6G60 - chains A and C; structure by X-ray diffraction, 1.84 A resolution.

== Chain A (and C) ==
Name: Choline-sulfatase
Organism: Rhizobium meliloti (strain 1021)
Notes: EC 3.1.6.6; chain C of this document is another copy of the same molecule, construct and numbering; everything in this record applies to it too
UniProt: O69787 (BETC_RHIME); numbering as in UniProt (aligned over 5-512)
Chain sequence (508 residues; numbered 5 to 512; the number before each row is that of its first residue):
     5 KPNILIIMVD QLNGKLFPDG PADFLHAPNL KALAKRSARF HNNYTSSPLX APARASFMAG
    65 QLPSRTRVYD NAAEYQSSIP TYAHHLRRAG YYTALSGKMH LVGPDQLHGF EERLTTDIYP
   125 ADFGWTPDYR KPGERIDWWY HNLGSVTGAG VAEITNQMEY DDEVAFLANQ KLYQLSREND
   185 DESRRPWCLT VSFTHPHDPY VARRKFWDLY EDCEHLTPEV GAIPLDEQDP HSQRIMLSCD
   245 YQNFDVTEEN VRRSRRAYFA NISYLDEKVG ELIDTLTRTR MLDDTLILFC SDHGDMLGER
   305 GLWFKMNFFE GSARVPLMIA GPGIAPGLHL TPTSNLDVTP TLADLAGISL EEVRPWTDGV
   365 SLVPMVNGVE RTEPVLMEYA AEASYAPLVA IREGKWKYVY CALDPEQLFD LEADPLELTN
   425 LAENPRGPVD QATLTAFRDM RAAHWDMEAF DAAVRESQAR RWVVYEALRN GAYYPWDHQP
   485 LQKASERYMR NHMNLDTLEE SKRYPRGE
Differences from the reference sequence: modified residue (54); variant L105 (Phe in O69787)
Modified positions: DDZ (3,3-dihydroxy L-alanine) at position 54
Bound ions: Mg2+: D14, DDZ_54, D296
Ligand contacts: choline ion (CHT): L53, N75, Y123, W129, W143, Y144, H145, H201, K309, E386, L499
From the paper describing this entry:
  - catalytic residues: H104, H201, K309 (proposed by the authors, not directly observed)
  - binding site for choline ion: N75, Y123, W129, W143, Y144, H145, H201, K309, L499
  - self-association interface (contacts with another copy of this molecule); pairs are residue here / residue on that copy: N146-D500, D481-R494 (salt bridge)

== Chain A / chain C interface ==
Residue-residue contacts (62; chain A residue first):
  E78(A) - Q80(C)
  E78(A) - S81(C)  hydrogen bond (side chain-backbone)
  E78(A) - S82(C)  hydrogen bond (side chain-backbone)
  Q80(A) - E78(C)
  Q80(A) - Q80(C)
  Q80(A) - R464(C)
  S81(A) - E78(C)  hydrogen bond (backbone-side chain)
  S81(A) - P108(C)
  S81(A) - V468(C)
  S81(A) - W480(C)
  S82(A) - E78(C)  hydrogen bond (backbone-side chain)
  S82(A) - R464(C)  hydrogen bond
  S82(A) - V468(C)
  I83(A) - R464(C)
  P84(A) - R464(C)
  P84(A) - V468(C)  hydrophobic
  H88(A) - V468(C)
  H88(A) - A471(C)
  R91(A) - A471(C)  hydrogen bond (side chain-backbone)
  R91(A) - L472(C)  hydrogen bond (side chain-backbone)
  R91(A) - N474(C)  hydrogen bond (side chain-backbone)
  R91(A) - A476(C)  hydrogen bond (side chain-backbone)
  R92(A) - V467(C)
  R92(A) - E470(C)  salt bridge
  R92(A) - N474(C)
  P108(A) - S81(C)
  P108(A) - P108(C)  hydrophobic
  P108(A) - D109(C)
  D109(A) - P108(C)
  L111(A) - Y478(C)  hydrophobic
  E115(A) - G475(C)
  E115(A) - A476(C)  hydrogen bond (side chain-backbone)
  R189(A) - G475(C)
  W360(A) - A463(C)
  W360(A) - R464(C)
  W360(A) - V467(C)
  A463(A) - W360(C)
  R464(A) - Q80(C)
  R464(A) - S82(C)  hydrogen bond
  R464(A) - I83(C)
  R464(A) - W360(C)
  V467(A) - P84(C)  hydrophobic
  V467(A) - R92(C)
  V467(A) - W360(C)
  V468(A) - S81(C)
  V468(A) - S82(C)
  V468(A) - P84(C)  hydrophobic
  V468(A) - H88(C)
  E470(A) - R92(C)  salt bridge
  A471(A) - H88(C)
  A471(A) - R91(C)  hydrogen bond (backbone-side chain)
  A471(A) - R92(C)
  L472(A) - R91(C)  hydrogen bond (backbone-side chain)
  N474(A) - R91(C)  hydrogen bond (backbone-side chain)
  N474(A) - R92(C)
  N474(A) - E115(C)
  G475(A) - E115(C)
  G475(A) - R189(C)
  A476(A) - R91(C)  hydrogen bond (backbone-side chain)
  A476(A) - E115(C)  hydrogen bond (backbone-side chain)
  Y478(A) - L111(C)  hydrophobic
  W480(A) - S81(C)
Also at the interface, not in a pair above, chain A (33 interface residues in all): H89, G113, F127, E460, R465, H482
Also at the interface, not in a pair above, chain C (32 interface residues in all): H89, G113, F127, R465, H482

== Summary ==
Chain A and chain C form an interface of 33 and 32 residues respectively, with 16 hydrogen bonds and 2 salt
bridges. Polar pairs include R92(A)-E470(C), E78(A)-S81(C) and E78(A)-S82(C). Ligands of chain A: choline ion.
The paper reports catalytic residues H104(A), H201(A) and K309(A); a binding site for choline ion at N75(A),
Y123(A) and W129(A) among others.
Chain A and chain C are both Choline-sulfatase (Rhizobium meliloti (strain 1021)); the structure, Choline
sulfatase from Ensifer (Sinorhizobium) meliloti cocrystalized with choline, was determined by X-ray
diffraction together with 7PTH, 7PTJ and 6G5Z from the same study.
